Entry 8VCH (electron microscopy, 2.55 A resolution); this record covers chains C and D of the 4 polymer chains in the assembly.

[Chain C (and D)]
Name: Potassium voltage-gated channel subfamily A member 2
Organism: Rattus norvegicus
Notes: chain D of this document is another copy of the same molecule, construct and numbering; everything in this record applies to it too
Reference sequence: P63142 (KCNA2_RAT); numbering as in UniProt (aligned over 1-499)
Amino-acid sequence (536 residues; row label = number of the first residue in the row; numbers below 1 keep their minus sign (Met-36 is residue -36)):
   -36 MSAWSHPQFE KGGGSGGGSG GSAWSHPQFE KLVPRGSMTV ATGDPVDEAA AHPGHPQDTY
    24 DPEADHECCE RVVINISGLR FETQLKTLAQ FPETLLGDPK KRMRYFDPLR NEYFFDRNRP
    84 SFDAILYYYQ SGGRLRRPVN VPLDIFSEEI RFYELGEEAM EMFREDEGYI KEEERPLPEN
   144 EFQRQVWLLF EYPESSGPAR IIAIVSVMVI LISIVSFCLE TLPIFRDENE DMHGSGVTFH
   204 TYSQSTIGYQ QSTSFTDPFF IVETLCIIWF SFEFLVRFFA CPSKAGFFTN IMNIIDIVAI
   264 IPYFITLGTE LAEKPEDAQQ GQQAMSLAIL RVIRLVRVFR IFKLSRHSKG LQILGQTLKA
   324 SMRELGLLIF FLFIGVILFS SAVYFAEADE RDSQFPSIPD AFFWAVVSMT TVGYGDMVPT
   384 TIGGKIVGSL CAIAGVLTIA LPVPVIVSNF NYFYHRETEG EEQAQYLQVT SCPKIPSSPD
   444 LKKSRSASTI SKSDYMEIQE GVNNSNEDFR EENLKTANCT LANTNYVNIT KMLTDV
Disordered / not traced: -36 to 137, 189-206, 276-288, 422-499
Differences from the reference sequence: initiating methionine (-36); expression tag (-35 to 0); conflict His15 (Leu in P63142), Ser198 (Gly in P63142), Gln207 (Asn in P63142); engineered mutation Phe366 (Trp in P63142)
Metal / ion sites: K+ site 1: Thr374 (shared with 1 residue of chain A; 1 residue of chain B; Thr374(D) of chain D); K+ site 2: Thr374, Val375 (shared with 2 residues of chain A; 2 residues of chain B; Thr374(D), Val375(D) of chain D)

[Chain C / chain D interface]
Residue-residue contacts (59):
  Arg326(C) - Tyr417(D)  hydrogen bond
  Glu327(C) - Tyr417(D)
  Leu330(C) - Gly313(D)
  Leu330(C) - Tyr417(D)  hydrophobic
  Phe333(C) - Leu307(D)  hydrophobic
  Phe333(C) - Ser311(D)
  Phe334(C) - Gly313(D)
  Phe334(C) - Leu317(D)  hydrophobic
  Phe334(C) - Phe413(D)  hydrophobic
  Ile337(C) - Ile304(D)  hydrophobic
  Ile340(C) - Ile177(D)  hydrophobic
  Ile340(C) - Ile304(D)  hydrophobic
  Leu341(C) - Val301(D)  hydrophobic
  Ser344(C) - Phe180(D)
  Ser344(C) - Val301(D)
  Tyr347(C) - Thr184(D)
  Phe348(C) - Phe180(D)  hydrophobic
  Phe348(C) - Arg294(D)  hydrogen bond (backbone-side chain)
  Phe348(C) - Arg297(D)
  Phe348(C) - Leu298(D)  hydrophobic
  Ala351(C) - Arg294(D)
  Asp352(C) - Arg294(D)  salt bridge
  Pro359(C) - Thr184(D)
  Ser360(C) - Thr184(D)
  Ser360(C) - Leu185(D)
  Ser360(C) - Pro186(D)
  Ile361(C) - Thr184(D)  hydrogen bond (backbone-side chain)
  Pro362(C) - Cys181(D)
  Pro362(C) - Thr184(D)
  Pro362(C) - Leu185(D)  hydrophobic
  Phe365(C) - Cys181(D)  hydrophobic
  Ser371(C) - Val375(D)
  Thr374(C) - Thr373(D)
  Thr374(C) - Thr374(D)
  Thr374(C) - Val375(D)
  Val375(C) - Val375(D)
  Gly376(C) - Val375(D)
  Gly378(C) - Gly376(D)
  Gly378(C) - Tyr377(D)
  Gly378(C) - Gly378(D)
  Val381(C) - Phe366(D)  hydrophobic
  Val381(C) - Tyr377(D)
  Lys388(C) - Phe366(D)
  Lys388(C) - Tyr377(D)
  Ser392(C) - Phe366(D)
  Ser392(C) - Val369(D)
  Ala395(C) - Thr373(D)
  Ala395(C) - Val375(D)  hydrophobic
  Ile396(C) - Leu331(D)  hydrophobic
  Ile396(C) - Ile332(D)  hydrophobic
  Ile396(C) - Leu335(D)  hydrophobic
  Leu400(C) - Leu328(D)  hydrophobic
  Ala403(C) - Val410(D)
  Leu404(C) - Leu317(D)  hydrophobic
  Leu404(C) - Val410(D)  hydrophobic
  Leu404(C) - Phe413(D)  hydrophobic
  Pro407(C) - Val410(D)  hydrophobic
  Val408(C) - Asn414(D)
  Val408(C) - His418(D)
Also at the interface, not in a pair above, chain C (40 interface residues in all): Phe336, Ala345, Asp363, Asp379, Gly391, Val399, Pro405
Also at the interface, not in a pair above, chain D (39 interface residues in all): Phe302, Phe305, Lys312, Leu314, Met380, Ile402, Ile409

[Summary]
40 residues of chain C and 39 residues of chain D are in contact, with 3 hydrogen bonds and 1 salt bridge.
Polar pairs include Asp352(C)-Arg294(D), Arg326(C)-Tyr417(D) and Phe348(C)-Arg294(D). Thr374(C) and Val375(C)
form the K+ site 2.
Chain C and chain D are both Potassium voltage-gated channel subfamily A member 2 (Rattus norvegicus); the
structure, Voltage gated potassium ion channel Kv1.2 W366F, C-type inactivated, was determined by electron
microscopy, deposited together with 8VC3, 8VC4 and 8VC6.
